PDB entry 8ZYZ | electron microscopy, 3.16 A resolution | chains A and B of the 7 polymer chains in the assembly

== Chain A (and B) ==
Name: PomB
From: Vibrio alginolyticus
Notes: chain B of this document is another copy of the same molecule, construct and numbering; everything in this record applies to it too
UniProtKB: O06874 (O06874_VIBAL); residues 1-315 here = UniProt positions 1-315
Amino-acid sequence (321 residues; numbered 1 to 321; the number before each row is that of its first residue):
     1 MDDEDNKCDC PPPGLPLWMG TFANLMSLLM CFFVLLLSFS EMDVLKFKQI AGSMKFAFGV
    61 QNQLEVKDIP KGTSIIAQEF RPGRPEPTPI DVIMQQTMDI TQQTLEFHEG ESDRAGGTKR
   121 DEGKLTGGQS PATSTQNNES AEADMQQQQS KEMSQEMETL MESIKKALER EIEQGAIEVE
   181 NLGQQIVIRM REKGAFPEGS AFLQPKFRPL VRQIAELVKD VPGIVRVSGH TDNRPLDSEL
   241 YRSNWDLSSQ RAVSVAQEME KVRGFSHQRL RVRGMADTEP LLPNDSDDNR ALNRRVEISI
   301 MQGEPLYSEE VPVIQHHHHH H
Unresolved in the structure: 1-13, 60-321 (chain B: 1-13, 61-321)
Differences from the reference sequence: engineered mutation Asn24 (Asp in O06874); expression tag (316-321)
What the authors report for this chain:
  - conformationally variable residues (side-chain flip): Asn24
  - specificity-determining residues: Leu35 (by similarity / conservation)

== Interface between chain A and chain B ==
Pairs across the interface - 52 pairs, chain A then chain B:
  Gly14(A) - Gly14(B)
  Gly14(A) - Leu15(B)
  Leu15(A) - Gly14(B)
  Leu15(A) - Leu15(B)  hydrogen bond (backbone-backbone)
  Leu15(A) - Pro16(B)
  Leu15(A) - Leu17(B)
  Leu15(A) - Met19(B)  hydrophobic
  Leu15(A) - Gly20(B)
  Pro16(A) - Leu15(B)
  Leu17(A) - Leu15(B)  hydrophobic
  Met19(A) - Met19(B)  hydrophobic
  Met19(A) - Gly20(B)
  Gly20(A) - Leu15(B)
  Phe22(A) - Ala23(B)  hydrophobic
  Ala23(A) - Met19(B)  hydrophobic
  Ala23(A) - Phe22(B)  hydrophobic
  Ala23(A) - Ala23(B)  hydrophobic
  Met26(A) - Met26(B)  hydrophobic
  Met26(A) - Ser27(B)
  Met26(A) - Met30(B)  hydrophobic
  Ser27(A) - Met26(B)
  Leu29(A) - Met30(B)  hydrophobic
  Met30(A) - Met26(B)  hydrophobic
  Met30(A) - Leu29(B)  hydrophobic
  Met30(A) - Phe33(B)  hydrophobic
  Phe33(A) - Met30(B)  hydrophobic
  Phe33(A) - Val34(B)  hydrophobic
  Phe33(A) - Leu37(B)  hydrophobic
  Val34(A) - Phe33(B)  hydrophobic
  Leu35(A) - Ile50(B)  hydrophobic
  Leu35(A) - Met54(B)  hydrophobic
  Leu36(A) - Leu37(B)  hydrophobic
  Leu37(A) - Phe33(B)  hydrophobic
  Leu37(A) - Leu36(B)  hydrophobic
  Leu37(A) - Leu37(B)  hydrophobic
  Leu37(A) - Ser40(B)
  Ser38(A) - Lys46(B)
  Phe39(A) - Asp43(B)  hydrogen bond (backbone-backbone)
  Phe39(A) - Lys46(B)
  Phe39(A) - Phe47(B)
  Phe39(A) - Ile50(B)  hydrophobic
  Ser40(A) - Ser40(B)
  Ser40(A) - Glu41(B)
  Ser40(A) - Lys46(B)
  Glu41(A) - Ser40(B)
  Glu41(A) - Glu41(B)  hydrogen bond (backbone-backbone)
  Glu41(A) - Lys46(B)  salt bridge
  Met42(A) - Phe39(B)
  Met42(A) - Ser40(B)
  Asp43(A) - Phe39(B)  hydrogen bond (backbone-backbone)
  Lys46(A) - Phe39(B)
  Ile50(A) - Phe39(B)  hydrophobic
Also at the interface, not in a pair above, chain A (27 interface residues in all): Phe47, Met54
Also at the interface, not in a pair above, chain B (27 interface residues in all): Phe32, Leu35, Met42

== Summary ==
The chain A/chain B interface involves 27 residues from each chain, with 4 hydrogen bonds and 1 salt bridge.
Among the polar pairs are Glu41(A)-Lys46(B), Leu15(A)-Leu15(B) and Phe39(A)-Asp43(B). The paper reports the
specificity determinant Leu35(A); conformational variability at Asn24(A).
Both chains are PomB (Vibrio alginolyticus). Entry 8ZYZ (Bacterial flagellar sodium-driven stator
PomA5PomB2(D24N) with 100 mM NaCl) was determined by electron microscopy (same publication as 8ZYV, 8ZYW, 8ZZ0
and 9IJM).
